PDB entry 8VHX | electron microscopy, 2.90 A resolution | chains C and H of the 8 polymer chains in the assembly

== Chain C ==
Name: Tail terminator
Organism: Chivirus chi
UniProtKB: M9NT01 (M9NT01_9CAUD); residue numbers follow UniProt; this construct covers 1-167
Sequence (167 residues; each row starts with the number of its first residue):
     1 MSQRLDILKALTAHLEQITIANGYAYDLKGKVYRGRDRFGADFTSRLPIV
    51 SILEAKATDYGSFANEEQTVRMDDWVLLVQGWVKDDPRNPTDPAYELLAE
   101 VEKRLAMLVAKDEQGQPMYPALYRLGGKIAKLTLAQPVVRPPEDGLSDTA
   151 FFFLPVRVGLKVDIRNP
Disordered / not traced: 1

== Chain H ==
Name: Tail Tube
Organism: Chivirus chi
UniProtKB: M9NUS9 (M9NUS9_9CAUD); residues 1-381 here = UniProt positions 1-381
Sequence (381 residues; numbered 1 to 381; the number before each row is that of its first residue):
     1 MNDNYQNNYVVGRGTVYFDRFQDGTNRKTGEMYFGNTPEFTINTDSETLD
    51 HYSSDHGMRVMDASVLLEASQGGTFTCDNINADNLALWFLGEVSNTTQTQ
   101 QTDAKEVFNPIMRGRYYQLGTTDDNPTGVRGVTNFQMVKADASIAISVGS
   151 GDITSIVGATVVNPAGNYEIDLEAGRIYIEPDSTDLSGNVQIAVQYDVDA
   201 QKRTLVIGKSNMVYGALRMISDNPVGLNKNYYFPKVSIAPDGDYALKGDD
   251 WQVMSFTFKAMQLNNITQRVYIDIVEAAAAVDPTAQRTIEITPASTTATT
   301 GGAGVVCTVTVRDGTGTAVQGDAVTFTTVAGATVTPNSATTGATGTATTT
   351 VNRAAAGTATVTATLANGKAATTGTITFSAP
Disordered / not traced: 1-4, 380-381

== Chain C / chain H interface ==
Pairs across the interface - 40 pairs, chain C then chain H:
  Ile20(C) with Thr344(H)
  Ala21(C) with Ala318(H); Ala343(H); Thr344(H)
  Asn22(C) with Arg312(H), hydrogen bond (backbone-side chain); Ala318(H)
  Gly23(C) with Arg312(H); Thr344(H)
  Tyr24(C) with Arg312(H)
  Ala64(C) with Tyr9(H), hydrophobic
  Asn65(C) with Tyr9(H)
  Val70(C) with Tyr9(H), hydrophobic
  Met72(C) with Val11(H), hydrophobic; Val225(H), hydrophobic
  Arg104(C) with Thr315(H); Gly316(H)
  Met107(C) with Gly316(H)
  Lys111(C) with Asp222(H), salt bridge
  Glu113(C) with Tyr33(H)
  Gln114(C) with Tyr33(H)
  Gly115(C) with Thr15(H); Tyr33(H)
  Gln116(C) with Tyr17(H)
  Met118(C) with Thr288(H), hydrogen bond (backbone-side chain)
  Tyr119(C) with Thr288(H); Arg312(H); Asp313(H); Gly314(H); Gly316(H)
  Pro120(C) with Gln286(H); Gly314(H)
  Ala121(C) with Gly314(H)
  Leu122(C) with Thr315(H); Gly316(H)
  Tyr123(C) with Asp222(H), hydrogen bond
  Arg124(C) with Asp222(H), salt bridge; Pro224(H)
  Ala130(C) with Pro224(H); Val225(H), hydrophobic
  Lys161(C) with Val225(H)
Other interface residues (no listed pair), chain C (28 interface residues in all): Gln17, Lys103, Lys131
Other interface residues (no listed pair), chain H (24 interface residues in all): Arg13, Asn223, Pro283, Glu290, Thr317, Thr346

== Overview ==
28 residues of chain C face 24 of chain H across their interface, with 3 hydrogen bonds and 2 salt bridges.
Polar pairs include Lys111(C)-Asp222(H), Arg124(C)-Asp222(H) and Asn22(C)-Arg312(H).
Here chain C is Tail terminator and chain H is Tail Tube, both from Chivirus chi. Entry 8VHX (Cryo-EM of neck
of bacteriophage Chi) was determined by electron microscopy together with 8VJA, 8VJH and 8VJI from the same
study.
